PDB entry 6DCA | X-ray diffraction, 2.60 A resolution | chains L and P of the 3 polymer chains in the assembly

[Chain L]
Name: Fab light chain
Organism: Mus musculus
Notes: antibody fragment or engineered binder
Sequence (218 residues; numbered 1 to 213 plus 5 insertion-coded residues; the number before each row is that of its first residue; a row labelled like 27A-27E holds insertion residues (27A, then the next letters in order)):
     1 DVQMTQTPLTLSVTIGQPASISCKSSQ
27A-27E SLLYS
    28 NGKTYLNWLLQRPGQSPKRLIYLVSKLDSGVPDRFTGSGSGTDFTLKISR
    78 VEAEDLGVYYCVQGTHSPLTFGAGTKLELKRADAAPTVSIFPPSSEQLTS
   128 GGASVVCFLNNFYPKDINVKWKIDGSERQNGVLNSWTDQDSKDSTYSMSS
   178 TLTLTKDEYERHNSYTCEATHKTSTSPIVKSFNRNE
Unresolved in the structure: 199-201
Disulfide bonds: Cys23-Cys88, Cys134-Cys194

[Chain P]
Name: Microtubule-associated protein tau
Reference sequence: P10636 (TAU_HUMAN); residues 379-408 here correspond to UniProt positions 696-725 (UniProt number = residue number + 317)
Sequence (31 residues; row label = number of the first residue in the row):
   379 RENAKAKTDHGAEIVYKSPVVSGDTSPRHLX
Unresolved in the structure: 379-402
Sequence notes: amidation (409)
Modified positions: NH2 (amino group) at position 409
What the authors report for this chain:
  - binding site for phosphate ion: Thr403, Ser404

[Interface between chain L and chain P]
Contacting residue pairs (16):
  Tyr27D(L) - Ser404(P)
  Tyr27D(L) - Pro405(P)
  Tyr27D(L) - Arg406(P)  hydrogen bond
  Asn28(L) - Thr403(P)  hydrogen bond (side chain-backbone)
  Tyr32(L) - Thr403(P)  hydrogen bond (side chain-backbone)
  Tyr32(L) - Ser404(P)
  Tyr32(L) - Pro405(P)
  Tyr32(L) - Leu408(P)  hydrophobic
  Gly91(L) - Pro405(P)
  Gly91(L) - His407(P)  hydrogen bond (backbone-side chain)
  Gly91(L) - Leu408(P)
  Thr92(L) - His407(P)
  His93(L) - His407(P)
  Ser94(L) - His407(P)
  Leu96(L) - His407(P)
  Leu96(L) - Leu408(P)  hydrophobic
Interface features reported in the paper:
  - epitope / paratope residues, chain P: Arg406(P)

[In short]
8 residues of chain L and 6 residues of chain P are in contact; the contacts include 4 hydrogen bonds. Polar
contacts include Tyr27D(L)-Arg406(P), Asn28(L)-Thr403(P) and Tyr32(L)-Thr403(P). From the paper: a binding
site for phosphate ion at Thr403(P) and Ser404(P); the epitope/paratope residue Arg406(P).
Chain L is Fab light chain (Mus musculus) and chain P is Microtubule-associated protein tau; the structure,
Fab/epitope complex of mouse monoclonal antibody 6B2 targeting a non-phosphorylated tau epitope, was
determined by X-ray diffraction together with 6DC7, 6DC8 and 6DC9 from the same study.
